5H1R - chains A and J of the 16 polymer chains in the assembly; structure by electron microscopy, 3.60 A resolution.

# Chain A (and J)
Name: Innexin-6
From: Caenorhabditis elegans
Notes: chain J of this document is another copy of the same molecule, construct and numbering; everything in this record applies to it too
UniProtKB: Q9U3N4 (INX6_CAEEL); numbering as in UniProt (aligned over 1-389)
Amino-acid sequence (389 residues; row label = number of the first residue in the row):
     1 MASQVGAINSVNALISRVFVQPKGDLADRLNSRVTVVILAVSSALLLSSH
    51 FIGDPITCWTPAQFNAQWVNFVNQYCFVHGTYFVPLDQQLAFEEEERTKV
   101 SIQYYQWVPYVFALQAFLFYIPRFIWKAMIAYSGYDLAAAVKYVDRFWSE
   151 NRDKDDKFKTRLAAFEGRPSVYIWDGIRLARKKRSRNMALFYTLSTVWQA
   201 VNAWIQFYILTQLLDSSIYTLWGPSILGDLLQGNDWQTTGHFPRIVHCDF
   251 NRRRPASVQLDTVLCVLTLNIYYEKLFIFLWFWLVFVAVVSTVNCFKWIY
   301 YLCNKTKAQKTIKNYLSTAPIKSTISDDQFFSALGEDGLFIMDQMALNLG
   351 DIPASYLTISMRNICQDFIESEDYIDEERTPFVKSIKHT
Disordered / not traced: 1-6, 52-53, 369-389
Disulfides: Cys58-Cys265, Cys76-Cys248
Reported in the primary citation:
  - self-association interface (contacts with another copy of this molecule); pairs are residue here / residue on that copy: Arg168-Asp153, Asp175-Tyr356 (hydrogen bond), Arg178-Thr318 (hydrogen bond), Lys182-Ser317 (hydrogen bond), Lys183-Asp351

# Interface between chain A and chain J
Pairs across the interface (5):
  Ala62(A) - Gln63(J)
  Gln63(A) - Ala62(J)
  Gln89(A) - Gln89(J)  hydrogen bond
  Gln89(A) - Phe92(J)
  Phe92(A) - Gln89(J)
Interface residues without a listed pair, chain A (5 interface residues in all): Gln88
Interface residues without a listed pair, chain J (5 interface residues in all): Gln88

# Overview
The chain A/chain J interface involves 5 residues from each chain, with 1 hydrogen bond. Its one
hydrogen-bonded contact is Gln89(A)-Gln89(J). From the paper: a self-association interface involving
Arg168(A), Asp175(A) and Arg178(A) among others.
Both chains are Innexin-6 (Caenorhabditis elegans). Entry 5H1R (C. elegans INX-6 gap junction channel) was
determined by electron microscopy, deposited together with 5H1Q.
